PDB entry 4NKO | X-ray diffraction, 3.50 A resolution | chain A

# Chain A
Protein: Engineered scFv
Source organism: Mus musculus
Notes: antibody fragment or engineered binder
Amino-acid sequence (269 residues; each row starts with the number of its first residue; numbers below 1 keep their minus sign (Met-4 is residue -4)):
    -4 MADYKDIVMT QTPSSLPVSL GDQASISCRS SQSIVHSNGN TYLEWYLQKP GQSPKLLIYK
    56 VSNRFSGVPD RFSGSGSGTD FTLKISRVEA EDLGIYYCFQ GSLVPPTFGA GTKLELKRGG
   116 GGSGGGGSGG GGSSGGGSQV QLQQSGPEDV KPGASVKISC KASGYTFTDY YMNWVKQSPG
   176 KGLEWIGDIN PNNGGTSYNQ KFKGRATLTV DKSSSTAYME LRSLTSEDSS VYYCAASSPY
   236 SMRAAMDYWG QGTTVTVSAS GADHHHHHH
Unresolved in the structure: -4 to 0, 116-133, 255-264
Disulfide bonds: Cys23-Cys93

# Overview
Chain A is Engineered scFv (Mus musculus); the structure, Crystal structure of engineered anti-EE scFv
antibody fragment, was determined by X-ray diffraction together with 4NKD and 4NKM from the same study.
